Entry 1D9G (X-ray diffraction, 2.90 A resolution); this record covers chains A and B.

== Chain A (and B) ==
Name: Interferon-gamma
Organism: Bos taurus
Notes: chain B of this document is another copy of the same molecule, construct and numbering; everything in this record applies to it too
UniProt: P07353 (IFNG_BOVIN); residues 1-121 here correspond to UniProt positions 24-144 (UniProt number = residue number + 23)
Chain sequence (121 residues; numbered 1 to 121; the number before each row is that of its first residue):
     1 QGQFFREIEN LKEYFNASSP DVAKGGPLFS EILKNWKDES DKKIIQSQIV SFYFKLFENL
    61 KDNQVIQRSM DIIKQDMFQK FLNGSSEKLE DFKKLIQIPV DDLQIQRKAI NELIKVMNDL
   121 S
Swiss-Prot annotation at these positions:
  - modified residue: Q1 (Pyrrolidone carboxylic acid)
  - glycosylation (N-linked (GlcNAc...) asparagine): N16, N83

== How chain A and chain B interact ==
Contacting residue pairs (127):
  F4(A) - M117(B)  hydrophobic
  I8(A) - I114(B)  hydrophobic
  L11(A) - I110(B)  hydrophobic
  L11(A) - L113(B)  hydrophobic
  K12(A) - I110(B)
  F15(A) - Q106(B)
  F15(A) - R107(B)  hydrogen bond (backbone-side chain)
  N16(A) - R107(B)  hydrogen bond (backbone-side chain)
  A17(A) - R107(B)
  A17(A) - I110(B)  hydrophobic
  A17(A) - N111(B)
  S19(A) - R107(B)
  D21(A) - R107(B)  salt bridge
  V22(A) - R107(B)
  V22(A) - K108(B)
  G25(A) - K108(B)  hydrogen bond (backbone-side chain)
  G26(A) - K108(B)  hydrogen bond (backbone-side chain)
  P27(A) - E112(B)
  L28(A) - K94(B)  hydrogen bond (backbone-side chain)
  L28(A) - I98(B)  hydrophobic
  L28(A) - A109(B)  hydrophobic
  L28(A) - E112(B)  hydrogen bond (backbone-side chain)
  F29(A) - L95(B)  hydrophobic
  F29(A) - I98(B)  hydrophobic
  F29(A) - E112(B)  hydrogen bond (backbone-side chain)
  F29(A) - V116(B)  hydrophobic
  S30(A) - E112(B)  hydrogen bond (backbone-side chain)
  I32(A) - K94(B)
  L33(A) - V116(B)  hydrophobic
  L33(A) - D119(B)
  W36(A) - K88(B)
  W36(A) - D91(B)  hydrogen bond
  E39(A) - K88(B)  salt bridge
  S40(A) - K43(B)  hydrogen bond
  D41(A) - K43(B)  salt bridge
  D41(A) - N83(B)
  D41(A) - K88(B)  salt bridge
  K42(A) - D119(B)  salt bridge
  K43(A) - D41(B)
  K43(A) - K43(B)
  K43(A) - I44(B)
  I44(A) - S47(B)  hydrogen bond (backbone-side chain)
  I44(A) - F81(B)  hydrophobic
  I44(A) - F92(B)  hydrophobic
  I45(A) - D91(B)
  I45(A) - L95(B)  hydrophobic
  Q46(A) - D119(B)  hydrogen bond
  Q46(A) - L120(B)
  S47(A) - I44(B)  hydrogen bond (side chain-backbone)
  S47(A) - S47(B)
  S47(A) - Q48(B)  hydrogen bond
  Q48(A) - S47(B)  hydrogen bond
  Q48(A) - S51(B)  hydrogen bond
  Q48(A) - F92(B)
  Q48(A) - I96(B)
  I49(A) - L95(B)  hydrophobic
  I49(A) - V116(B)  hydrophobic
  V50(A) - L120(B)  hydrophobic
  S51(A) - Q48(B)  hydrogen bond
  F52(A) - I98(B)  hydrophobic
  F52(A) - I105(B)  hydrophobic
  F52(A) - A109(B)  hydrophobic
  Y53(A) - A109(B)  hydrogen bond (side chain-backbone)
  Y53(A) - L113(B)  hydrophobic
  Y53(A) - V116(B)
  K55(A) - K55(B)
  K55(A) - V100(B)
  L56(A) - V100(B)  hydrophobic
  L56(A) - Q106(B)
  N59(A) - V100(B)
  N59(A) - D101(B)
  L60(A) - Q106(B)
  I73(A) - L113(B)  hydrophobic
  D76(A) - M117(B)
  M77(A) - L113(B)  hydrophobic
  M77(A) - L120(B)  hydrophobic
  K80(A) - M117(B)
  K80(A) - S121(B)
  F81(A) - I44(B)  hydrophobic
  F81(A) - L120(B)  hydrophobic
  L82(A) - I44(B)  hydrophobic
  K88(A) - W36(B)
  K88(A) - D38(B)  salt bridge
  K88(A) - D41(B)  salt bridge
  D91(A) - W36(B)  hydrogen bond
  F92(A) - I44(B)  hydrophobic
  F92(A) - Q48(B)
  L95(A) - F29(B)  hydrophobic
  L95(A) - I32(B)  hydrophobic
  L95(A) - I45(B)  hydrophobic
  I96(A) - Q48(B)
  I98(A) - L28(B)  hydrophobic
  I98(A) - F29(B)  hydrophobic
  I98(A) - F52(B)  hydrophobic
  I105(A) - F52(B)  hydrophobic
  Q106(A) - L56(B)
  Q106(A) - N59(B)  hydrogen bond
  Q106(A) - L60(B)
  K108(A) - G26(B)  hydrogen bond (side chain-backbone)
  A109(A) - L28(B)  hydrophobic
  A109(A) - F52(B)  hydrophobic
  A109(A) - Y53(B)  hydrogen bond (backbone-side chain)
  I110(A) - L56(B)  hydrophobic
  E112(A) - P27(B)
  E112(A) - L28(B)  hydrogen bond (side chain-backbone)
  E112(A) - F29(B)  hydrogen bond (side chain-backbone)
  E112(A) - S30(B)  hydrogen bond (side chain-backbone)
  E112(A) - Y53(B)
  L113(A) - Y53(B)  hydrophobic
  L113(A) - M77(B)  hydrophobic
  I114(A) - F5(B)  hydrophobic
  I114(A) - I8(B)  hydrophobic
  V116(A) - F29(B)  hydrophobic
  V116(A) - L33(B)  hydrophobic
  V116(A) - I49(B)  hydrophobic
  V116(A) - Y53(B)
  M117(A) - F4(B)  hydrophobic
  M117(A) - I8(B)  hydrophobic
  M117(A) - I73(B)  hydrophobic
  M117(A) - D76(B)
  M117(A) - M77(B)  hydrophobic
  D119(A) - L33(B)
  D119(A) - K42(B)  salt bridge
  D119(A) - Q46(B)  hydrogen bond
  L120(A) - V50(B)  hydrophobic
  L120(A) - M77(B)  hydrophobic
  S121(A) - K80(B)
Other interface residues (no listed pair), chain A (68 interface residues in all): S18, F57, V100, D101, K115
Other interface residues (no listed pair), chain B (70 interface residues in all): E9, L11, K12, F15, G25, N35, F57, L82, P99, Q104, K115

== Overview ==
The interface between chain A and chain B involves 68 residues on one side and 70 on the other, with 26
hydrogen bonds and 8 salt bridges. Among the polar pairs are D21(A)-R107(B), E39(A)-K88(B) and D41(A)-K43(B).
Chain A and chain B are both Interferon-gamma (Bos taurus); the structure, Bovine interferon-gamma at 2.9
angstroms, was determined by X-ray diffraction.
